Entry 2GSG (X-ray diffraction, 2.10 A resolution); this record covers chains A and B.

[Chain A]
Name: monoclonal antibody light chain
Organism: Mus musculus
Notes: fragment: variable domain; antibody fragment or engineered binder
Sequence (116 residues; numbered 1 to 118; 2 numbers in that range are skipped by the numbering (no residue carries them; nothing is unmodelled there); the number before each row is that of its first residue):
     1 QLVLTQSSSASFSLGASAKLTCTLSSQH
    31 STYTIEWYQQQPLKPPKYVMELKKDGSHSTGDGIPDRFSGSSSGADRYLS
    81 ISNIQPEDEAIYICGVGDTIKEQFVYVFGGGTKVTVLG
Unresolved in the structure: 117-118
Disulfide bonds: Cys22-Cys94

[Chain B]
Name: monoclonal antibody heavy chain
Organism: Mus musculus
Notes: fragment: variable domain; antibody fragment or engineered binder
Sequence (118 residues; row label = number of the first residue in the row):
     1 QVQLQESGGGLVQPGGSLKLSCAASGFTFRDYYMYWVRQTPEKRLEWVAF
    51 ISNGGGSTYYPDTVKGRFTISRDNAKNTLYLQMSRLKSEDTAMYYCARGR
   101 GYVWFAYWGQGTTVTVSS
Disulfide bonds: Cys22-Cys96

[Chain A / chain B interface]
Contacting residue pairs (32; chain A residue first):
  Glu36(A) - Tyr102(B)
  Glu36(A) - Val103(B)
  Glu36(A) - Trp104(B)  hydrogen bond (side chain-backbone)
  Tyr38(A) - Phe105(B)  hydrogen bond (side chain-backbone)
  Tyr38(A) - Trp108(B)
  Gln40(A) - Gln39(B)  hydrogen bond
  Gln40(A) - Tyr95(B)
  Pro45(A) - Tyr95(B)  hydrophobic
  Pro45(A) - Gly109(B)
  Pro45(A) - Gln110(B)
  Pro46(A) - Tyr95(B)
  Pro46(A) - Trp108(B)
  Tyr48(A) - Val103(B)
  Tyr48(A) - Phe105(B)
  Tyr48(A) - Ala106(B)
  Asp62(A) - Arg100(B)  salt bridge
  Gly97(A) - Trp104(B)
  Glu102(A) - Tyr59(B)
  Gln103(A) - Tyr59(B)
  Gln103(A) - Lys65(B)  hydrogen bond
  Phe104(A) - Trp47(B)  hydrophobic
  Phe104(A) - Phe50(B)  hydrophobic
  Phe104(A) - Tyr59(B)  hydrophobic
  Phe104(A) - Trp104(B)  hydrophobic
  Val105(A) - Trp104(B)
  Tyr106(A) - Trp47(B)  hydrophobic
  Tyr106(A) - Trp104(B)  hydrophobic
  Tyr106(A) - Phe105(B)  hydrophobic
  Phe108(A) - Leu45(B)
  Phe108(A) - Glu46(B)
  Phe108(A) - Trp47(B)
  Phe108(A) - Phe105(B)  hydrophobic
Interface residues without a listed pair, chain A (18 interface residues in all): Lys44, Glu51, Ile93, Asp98
Interface residues without a listed pair, chain B (20 interface residues in all): Val37, Tyr60, Tyr107

[Summary]
Chain A and chain B form an interface of 18 and 20 residues respectively; the contacts include 4 hydrogen
bonds and 1 salt bridge. Polar pairs include Asp62(A)-Arg100(B), Glu36(A)-Trp104(B) and Tyr38(A)-Phe105(B).
Here chain A is monoclonal antibody light chain and chain B is monoclonal antibody heavy chain, both from Mus
musculus. Entry 2GSG (Crystal structure of the Fv fragment of a monoclonal antibody specific for
poly-glutamine) was determined by X-ray diffraction.
